8FNJ - chains A and L of the 12 polymer chains in the assembly; structure by electron microscopy, 2.40 A resolution.

== Chain A ==
Protein: Lamina-associated polypeptide 2, isoforms beta/gamma, Integrase
Source organism: Homo sapiens
Notes: EC 2.7.7.-, 3.1.-.-
UniProt: chimeric construct of P42167, P12497: residues -55 to -3 from P42167 (LAP2B_HUMAN) positions 48-100 (UniProt number = residue number + 103); residues 1-288 from P12497 positions 1148-1435 (UniProt number = residue number + 1147)
Sequence (364 residues; row label = number of the first residue in the row; numbers below 1 keep their minus sign (Gly-75 is residue -75)):
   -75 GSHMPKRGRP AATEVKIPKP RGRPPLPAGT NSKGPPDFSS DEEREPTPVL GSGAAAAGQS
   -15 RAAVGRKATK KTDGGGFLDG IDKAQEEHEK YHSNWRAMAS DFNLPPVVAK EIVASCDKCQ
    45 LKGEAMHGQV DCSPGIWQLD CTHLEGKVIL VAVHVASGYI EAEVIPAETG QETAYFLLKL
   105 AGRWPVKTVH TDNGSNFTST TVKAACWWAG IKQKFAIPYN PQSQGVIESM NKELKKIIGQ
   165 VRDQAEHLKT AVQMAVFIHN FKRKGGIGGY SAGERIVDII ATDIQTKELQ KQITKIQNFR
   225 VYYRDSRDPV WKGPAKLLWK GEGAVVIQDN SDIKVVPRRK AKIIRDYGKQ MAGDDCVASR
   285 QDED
Not modelled in the structure: -75 to 0, 229-235, 269-288
Sequence notes: expression tag (-75 to -56); conflict Gly-54 (Asn49 in P42167), Gln-17 (Arg86 in P42167); linker (-2 to 0); engineered mutation Lys138 (Glu1285 in P12497), Ala140 (Gly1287 in P12497)
UniProt features mapped onto this chain:
  - modified residue: Thr-46 (Phosphothreonine), Ser-44 (Phosphoserine), Ser-37 (Phosphoserine), Ser-36 (Phosphoserine), Thr-29 (Phosphothreonine), Ser-24 (Phosphoserine), Arg-15 (Omega-N-methylarginine)
  - zinc finger: Asp3 to Gln44 (Integrase-type)
  - DNA-binding region: Phe223 to Asp270 (Integrase-type)
  - binding site (Zn(2+)): His12, His16, Cys40, Cys43
  - binding site (Mg(2+)): Asp64, Asp116, Glu152
Metal / ion sites: Zn2+: His12, His16, Cys40, Cys43; Mg2+ site 1: Asp64, Asp116 (together with Dolutegravir); Mg2+ site 2: Asp64, Glu152 (together with Dolutegravir)
Ligand contacts: Dolutegravir (DLU; (4R,12aS)-N-(2,4-difluorobenzyl)-7-hydroxy-4-methyl-6,8-dioxo-3,4,6,8,12,12a-hexahydro-2H-pyrido[1',2':4,5]pyrazino[2,1-b][1,3]oxazine-9-carboxamide): Asp64, Cys65, Asp116, Asn117, Gly118, Tyr143, Pro145, Gln146, Glu152
Reported in the primary citation:
  - conformationally variable residues (side-chain flip): Gln148
  - catalytic residues: Glu152 (citing earlier work)
  - mutagenesis - G140A (3- to 5-fold), Q148H (5- to 10-fold), Q148K (5- to 10-fold), Q148R (5- to 10-fold): decreased catalytic activity
  - mutagenesis - E138K/G140A/Q148K (1.0 kcal/mol): decreased binding to Dolutegravir (from molecular simulation)
  - mutagenesis - E138K: unchanged catalytic activity
  - mutagenesis - E138K/G140A/Q148K (1.0 kcal/mol): decreased binding to DTG (from molecular simulation)

== Chain L ==
Molecule: 25-nt DNA strand
Sequence (25 nucleotides; numbered -3 to 21; the number before each row is that of its first residue; numbers below 1 keep their minus sign (DA-3 is residue -3)):
    -3 AGCGTGGGCG GGAAAATCTC TAGCA
Not modelled in the structure: -3 to 4

== Chain A / chain L interface ==
Residue-residue contacts (5):
  Lys46(A) - DT17(L)  hydrogen bond to the base
  Ala49(A) - DC16(L)  base contact
  Ala49(A) - DT17(L)  sugar contact
  Met50(A) - DT17(L)  sugar contact
  His51(A) - DT17(L)  salt bridge to the phosphate
Other interface residues (no listed pair), chain A (6 interface residues in all): Pro30, Glu48
Other interface residues (no listed pair), chain L (4 interface residues in all): DA11, DA18

== Overview ==
6 residues of chain A and 4 residues of chain L are in contact, with 1 hydrogen bond and 1 salt bridge. Among
the polar pairs are Lys46(A)-DT17(L) and His51(A)-DT17(L). From the paper: the catalytic residue Glu152(A);
G140A, Q148H and Q148K of chain A, among others, reduce catalytic activity; 6 substitutions were tested in
all.
Here chain A is Lamina-associated polypeptide 2, isoforms beta/gamma, Integrase (Homo sapiens) and chain L is
a 25-nt DNA strand. Entry 8FNJ (Structure of E138K/G140A HIV-1 intasome with Dolutegravir bound) was
determined by electron microscopy together with 8FND, 8FNG, 8FNH, 8FNL, 8FNM, 8FNO, 8FNP and 8FNQ from the
same study.
